Entry 4XYE (X-ray diffraction, 1.80 A resolution); this record covers chains A and B.

# Chain A (and B)
Molecule: Formate dehydrogenase
Organism: Granulicella mallensis (strain ATCC BAA-1857 / DSM 23137 / MP5ACTX8)
Notes: EC 1.2.1.2; chain B of this document is another copy of the same molecule, construct and numbering; everything in this record applies to it too
Reference sequence: G8NVB5 (G8NVB5_GRAMM); numbering as in UniProt (aligned over 1-391)
Sequence (391 residues; row label = number of the first residue in the row):
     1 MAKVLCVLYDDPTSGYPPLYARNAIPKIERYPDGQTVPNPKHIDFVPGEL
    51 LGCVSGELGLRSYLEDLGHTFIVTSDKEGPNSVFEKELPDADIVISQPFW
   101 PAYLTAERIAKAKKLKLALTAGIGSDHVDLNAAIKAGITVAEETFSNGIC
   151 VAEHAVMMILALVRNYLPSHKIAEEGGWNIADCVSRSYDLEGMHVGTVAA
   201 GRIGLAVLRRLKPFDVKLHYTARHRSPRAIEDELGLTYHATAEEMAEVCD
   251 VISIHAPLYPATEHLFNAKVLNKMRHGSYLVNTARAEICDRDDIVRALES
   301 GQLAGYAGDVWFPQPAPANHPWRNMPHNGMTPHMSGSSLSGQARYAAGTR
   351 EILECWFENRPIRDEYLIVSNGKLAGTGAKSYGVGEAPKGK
Unresolved in the structure: 1, 386-391
Small-molecule neighbours: NAD (nicotinamide-adenine-dinucleotide): Pro98, Phe99, Ile123, Gly124, Asp126, Asn147, Val151, Val198, Ala199, Gly201, Arg202, Ile203, Gly204, Thr221, Ala222, Arg223, His255, Ala256, Pro257, Tyr259, Thr262, Thr283, Ala284, Arg285, Asp309, His333, Ser335, Gly336, Thr377, Lys380, Ser381, Tyr382

# Interface between chain A and chain B
Pairs across the interface (181):
  Tyr9(A) with Ile180(B), hydrophobic; Ala181(B); Val184(B)
  Asp10(A) with Ala181(B)
  Asp11(A) with Ala181(B)
  Pro12(A) with Ala181(B); Asp182(B); Ser185(B)
  Thr13(A) with Asn179(B); Asp182(B), hydrogen bond
  Pro18(A) with Ser185(B)
  Ala21(A) with Arg186(B); His276(B); Gly277(B)
  Arg22(A) with Tyr188(B); Met193(B); Asp250(B), salt bridge; Gly277(B), hydrogen bond (side chain-backbone); Tyr279(B)
  Ile25(A) with Tyr188(B), hydrophobic
  Pro26(A) with Glu191(B); Gly192(B); Met193(B), hydrophobic
  Ile28(A) with Glu191(B)
  Leu50(A) with Ser185(B)
  Phe99(A) with Trp178(B), hydrogen bond (backbone-side chain)
  Trp100(A) with Trp178(B)
  Ile149(A) with Glu191(B)
  Cys150(A) with Arg164(B), hydrogen bond (backbone-side chain); Asp189(B), hydrogen bond
  Glu153(A) with Arg164(B), salt bridge; Asp189(B); Leu190(B), hydrogen bond (side chain-backbone); Glu191(B), hydrogen bond (side chain-backbone)
  His154(A) with Arg164(B), hydrogen bond
  Val156(A) with Phe214(B), hydrophobic
  Met157(A) with Leu160(B); Ala161(B), hydrophobic; Tyr166(B), hydrophobic
  Met158(A) with Tyr166(B)
  Leu160(A) with Met157(B)
  Ala161(A) with Met157(B), hydrophobic; Tyr166(B), hydrophobic
  Arg164(A) with Cys150(B), hydrogen bond (side chain-backbone); Glu153(B), salt bridge; His154(B), hydrogen bond; Met334(B); Ser335(B), hydrogen bond (side chain-backbone); Ser338(B)
  Tyr166(A) with Met157(B), hydrophobic; Met158(B); Ala161(B), hydrophobic; Leu167(B); Gly329(B), hydrogen bond (side chain-backbone); Thr331(B)
  Leu167(A) with Tyr166(B); Leu167(B), hydrophobic; His170(B)
  Ser169(A) with Pro332(B); Met334(B), hydrogen bond
  His170(A) with Leu167(B); Asn328(B); Gly329(B); Met330(B), hydrogen bond (side chain-backbone)
  Ile172(A) with Arg323(B); Pro332(B), hydrophobic
  Ala173(A) with Trp311(B), hydrophobic; Arg323(B), hydrogen bond (backbone-side chain); Met330(B)
  Glu174(A) with Asn324(B)
  Gly176(A) with Ala318(B); Arg323(B)
  Gly177(A) with Arg323(B), hydrogen bond (backbone-side chain)
  Trp178(A) with Phe99(B), hydrogen bond (side chain-backbone); Trp100(B); Trp311(B); Gln314(B); Pro315(B), hydrophobic; Ala316(B); Pro332(B); His333(B)
  Asn179(A) with Thr13(B)
  Ile180(A) with Tyr9(B), hydrophobic; Pro332(B), hydrophobic; His333(B)
  Ala181(A) with Tyr9(B); Asp10(B); Asp11(B); Pro12(B)
  Asp182(A) with Pro12(B); Thr13(B), hydrogen bond
  Cys183(A) with Pro332(B), hydrophobic; Met334(B)
  Val184(A) with Tyr9(B); Met334(B); Ser337(B); Leu339(B); Gln342(B)
  Ser185(A) with Pro12(B); Pro18(B); Leu50(B); Leu339(B)
  Arg186(A) with Ala21(B)
  Ser187(A) with Met334(B); Ser338(B); Leu339(B), hydrogen bond (backbone-backbone)
  Tyr188(A) with Ala21(B); Arg22(B); Ile25(B), hydrophobic; Leu339(B); Ser340(B)
  Asp189(A) with Cys150(B), hydrogen bond; Glu153(B); Ser338(B), hydrogen bond; Ser340(B), hydrogen bond (backbone-side chain); Arg344(B), salt bridge
  Leu190(A) with Glu153(B), hydrogen bond (backbone-side chain)
  Glu191(A) with Pro26(B); Ile28(B); Ile149(B); Glu153(B), hydrogen bond (backbone-side chain)
  Gly192(A) with Pro26(B)
  Met193(A) with Arg22(B); Pro26(B)
  Arg209(A) with Pro213(B)
  Arg210(A) with Pro213(B), hydrogen bond (side chain-backbone); Phe214(B)
  Pro213(A) with Arg209(B); Arg210(B), hydrogen bond (backbone-side chain); Pro213(B), hydrophobic
  Phe214(A) with Arg210(B)
  Asp250(A) with Arg22(B), salt bridge
  His276(A) with Ala21(B)
  Gly277(A) with Ala21(B); Arg22(B), hydrogen bond (backbone-side chain)
  Ser278(A) with Arg22(B)
  Tyr279(A) with Arg22(B)
  Ala304(A) with Ala21(B), hydrophobic
  Trp311(A) with Trp178(B)
  Gln314(A) with Trp178(B)
  Pro315(A) with Trp178(B), hydrophobic
  Ala316(A) with Trp178(B)
  Ala318(A) with Gly176(B)
  Arg323(A) with Ile172(B); Ala173(B), hydrogen bond (side chain-backbone); Glu174(B); Gly176(B); Gly177(B), hydrogen bond (side chain-backbone)
  Asn324(A) with Glu174(B)
  Asn328(A) with His170(B)
  Gly329(A) with Tyr166(B), hydrogen bond (backbone-side chain); His170(B)
  Met330(A) with His170(B), hydrogen bond (backbone-side chain); Ala173(B)
  Thr331(A) with Tyr166(B); Ser169(B)
  Pro332(A) with Ser169(B); Ile172(B), hydrophobic; Ala173(B); Trp178(B); Ile180(B), hydrophobic; Cys183(B), hydrophobic
  His333(A) with Trp178(B); Ile180(B)
  Met334(A) with Arg164(B); Ser169(B), hydrogen bond; Cys183(B); Val184(B); Ser187(B)
  Ser335(A) with Arg164(B), hydrogen bond (backbone-side chain)
  Ser337(A) with Val184(B)
  Ser338(A) with Ser187(B); Asp189(B), hydrogen bond
  Leu339(A) with Val184(B); Ser185(B); Ser187(B), hydrogen bond (backbone-backbone); Tyr188(B)
  Ser340(A) with Tyr188(B); Asp189(B), hydrogen bond (side chain-backbone)
  Gln342(A) with Val184(B)
  Arg344(A) with Asp189(B), salt bridge
Other interface residues (no listed pair), chain A (86 interface residues in all): Tyr20, Asn23, Asn165, Asp215, Arg275, Gly341
Other interface residues (no listed pair), chain B (87 interface residues in all): Tyr20, Ala24, Cys53, Val156, Asn165, Arg275, Ser278, Ala304, Ala307, Gly341

# Summary
86 residues of chain A face 87 of chain B across their interface, with 36 hydrogen bonds and 6 salt bridges.
Among the polar pairs are Arg22(A)-Asp250(B), Glu153(A)-Arg164(B) and Asp189(A)-Arg344(B). Bound to chain A:
NAD.
Chain A and chain B are both Formate dehydrogenase (Granulicella mallensis (strain ATCC BAA-1857 / DSM 23137 /
MP5ACTX8)); the structure, Granulicella M. formate dehydrogenase (fdh) in complex with nad(+), was determined
by X-ray diffraction (same publication as 4XYB and 4XYG).
